Entry 7DCU (X-ray diffraction, 1.75 A resolution); this record covers chains C and E of the 5 polymer chains in the assembly.

== Chain C ==
Name: Heat shock factor protein 2
From: Homo sapiens
Reference sequence: Q03933 (HSF2_HUMAN); residues 7-112 here = UniProt positions 7-112
Chain sequence (113 residues; row label = number of the first residue in the row; numbering starts at 0):
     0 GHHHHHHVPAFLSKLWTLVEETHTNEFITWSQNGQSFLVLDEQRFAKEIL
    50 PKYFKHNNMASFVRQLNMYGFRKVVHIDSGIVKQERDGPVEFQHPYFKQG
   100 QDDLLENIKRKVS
Not modelled in the structure: 0-6, 75-87, 112
Construct notes: expression tag (0-6)
UniProt features mapped onto this chain:
  - DNA-binding region: Val7 to Ser112
  - motif: Lys108 to Ser112 (Nuclear localization signal)
  - cross-link: Lys82 (Glycyl lysine isopeptide (Lys-Gly) (interchain with G-Cter in SUMO2))
  - mutagenesis: Arg109 (R109G: Fails to translocate to nucleus)
Bound ions: Na+: Leu17, Val18, Glu20, Thr23, Asn24, Ile27
Reported in the primary citation:
  - binding site for the 21-nt DNA strand: Arg63, Asn66, Arg109, Lys110, Ser112
  - self-association interface (contacts with another copy of this molecule): Lys13
  - post-translational modification sites: Lys82 (citing earlier work)

== Chain E ==
Molecule: 21-nt DNA strand
From: Homo sapiens
Sequence (21 nucleotides; numbered 0 to 20; the number before each row is that of its first residue; numbering starts at 0):
     0 ACCGCGAATATTCTAGAACGC

== How chain C and chain E interact ==
Residue-residue contacts - 7 pairs, chain C then chain E:
  Lys54(C) with DT10(E), hydrogen bond to the phosphate; DT11(E), salt bridge to the phosphate
  Arg63(C) with DC4(E), base contact; DG5(E), hydrogen bond to the base
  Asn66(C) with DG3(E), sugar contact; DC4(E), hydrogen bond to the phosphate
  Lys72(C) with DC2(E), salt bridge to the phosphate
Other interface residues (no listed pair), chain E (7 interface residues in all): DA6

== Summary ==
The interface between chain C and chain E involves 4 residues on one side and 7 on the other; the contacts
include 3 hydrogen bonds and 2 salt bridges. Polar pairs include Arg63(C)-DG5(E), Lys54(C)-DT10(E) and
Asn66(C)-DC4(E). From the paper: a binding site for the 21-nt DNA strand at Arg63(C), Asn66(C) and Arg109(C)
among others; a modification site at Lys82(C).
Here chain C is Heat shock factor protein 2 and chain E is a 21-nt DNA strand, both from Homo sapiens. Entry
7DCU (Crystal structure of HSF2 DNA-binding domain in complex with 3-site HSE DNA (21 bp)) was determined by
X-ray diffraction (same publication as 7DCJ, 7DCS and 7DCT).
